PDB entry 5DD0 | X-ray diffraction, 2.49 A resolution | chains H and L of the 3 polymer chains in the assembly

Chain H:
Name: Anti-HIV antibody DH570 fab heavy chain
Source organism: Macaca mulatta
Notes: antibody fragment or engineered binder
Amino-acid sequence (233 residues; row label = number of the first residue in the row):
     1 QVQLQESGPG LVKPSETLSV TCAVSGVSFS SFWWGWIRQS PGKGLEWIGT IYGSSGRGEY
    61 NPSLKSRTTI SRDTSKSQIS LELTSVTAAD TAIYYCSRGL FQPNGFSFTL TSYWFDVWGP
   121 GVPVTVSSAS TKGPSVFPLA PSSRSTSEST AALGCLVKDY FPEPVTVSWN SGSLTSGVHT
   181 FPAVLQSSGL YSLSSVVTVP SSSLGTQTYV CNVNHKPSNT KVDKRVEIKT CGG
Unresolved in the structure: 142-148, 229-233
Disulfides: C22-C96, C155-C211

Chain L:
Name: Anti-HIV antibody DH570 fab heavy light
Source organism: Macaca mulatta
Notes: antibody fragment or engineered binder
Amino-acid sequence (214 residues; row label = number of the first residue in the row):
     1 DIQVTQSPSS LSASVGDTVT ISCRTSQSIS TWLAWYQVKP GKAPKLLIYT ASSLASGVPS
    61 RFSGSGSGTD FTLTISSLQS EDFATYYCQQ YISLPPTFGL GTKVEIKRAV AAPSVFIFPP
   121 SEDQVKSGTV SVVCLLNNFY PREASVKWKV DGVLKTGNSQ ESVTEQDSKD NTYSLSSTLT
   181 LSNTDYQSHN VYACEVTHQG LSSPVTKSFN RGEC
Unresolved in the structure: 212-214
Disulfides: C23-C88, C134-C194

Interface between chain H and chain L:
Contacting residue pairs (69):
  G44(H) - L100(L)
  L45(H) - Y87(L)  hydrophobic
  L45(H) - F98(L)  hydrophobic
  W47(H) - P95(L)  hydrophobic
  W47(H) - P96(L)
  E59(H) - L94(L)
  P62(H) - P95(L)
  Y95(H) - P44(L)
  Q102(H) - W32(L)
  N104(H) - W32(L)  hydrogen bond
  T111(H) - W32(L)
  T111(H) - Y91(L)
  S112(H) - Y91(L)  hydrogen bond (backbone-backbone)
  S112(H) - I92(L)
  S112(H) - S93(L)
  S112(H) - L94(L)
  S112(H) - P96(L)
  Y113(H) - Q89(L)  hydrogen bond (backbone-side chain)
  Y113(H) - Y91(L)
  Y113(H) - P96(L)
  W114(H) - Y36(L)
  W114(H) - L46(L)
  W114(H) - Y49(L)
  W114(H) - Y91(L)  hydrophobic
  F115(H) - Y36(L)  hydrogen bond (backbone-side chain)
  F115(H) - L46(L)
  F115(H) - Q89(L)
  F115(H) - F98(L)  hydrophobic
  D116(H) - L46(L)
  W118(H) - Y36(L)
  W118(H) - A43(L)
  W118(H) - P44(L)  hydrophobic
  W118(H) - F98(L)  hydrophobic
  G119(H) - A43(L)
  G119(H) - P44(L)
  P120(H) - A43(L)
  F137(H) - S121(L)
  F137(H) - D123(L)
  F137(H) - Q124(L)
  L139(H) - F118(L)
  L139(H) - V133(L)  hydrophobic
  A140(H) - F118(L)
  A140(H) - P119(L)
  A152(H) - F116(L)  hydrophobic
  A152(H) - F118(L)
  L156(H) - Q124(L)
  L156(H) - S131(L)
  K158(H) - Q124(L)
  K158(H) - S131(L)
  K158(H) - T180(L)
  H179(H) - N137(L)
  H179(H) - N138(L)  hydrogen bond
  H179(H) - D167(L)
  H179(H) - S174(L)  hydrogen bond
  T180(H) - T164(L)
  F181(H) - L135(L)  hydrophobic
  F181(H) - S162(L)
  F181(H) - T164(L)
  F181(H) - S174(L)
  F181(H) - L175(L)
  F181(H) - S176(L)
  P182(H) - S162(L)  hydrogen bond (backbone-side chain)
  P182(H) - V163(L)
  V184(H) - Q160(L)
  L185(H) - Q160(L)
  Q186(H) - Q160(L)
  V196(H) - L135(L)  hydrophobic
  T198(H) - N137(L)  hydrogen bond
  K224(H) - D123(L)  salt bridge
Also at the interface, not in a pair above, chain H (44 interface residues in all): I37, Q39, N61, P103, L110, P138, P141, T150, A151, L153, S194
Also at the interface, not in a pair above, chain L (39 interface residues in all): A34, T50, T129

Overview:
44 residues of chain H face 39 of chain L across their interface; the contacts include 8 hydrogen bonds and 1
salt bridge. Polar contacts include K224(H)-D123(L), N104(H)-W32(L) and Y113(H)-Q89(L).
Here chain H is Anti-HIV antibody DH570 fab heavy chain and chain L is Anti-HIV antibody DH570 fab heavy
light, both from Macaca mulatta. Entry 5DD0 (Crystal structures in an anti-HIV antibody lineage from
immunization of Rhesus macaques) was determined by X-ray diffraction (same publication as 5DD1, 5DD3, 5DD5 and
5DD6).
